PDB entry 3CD3 | X-ray diffraction, 1.98 A resolution | chains A and B

# Chain A
Protein: Proto-oncogene tyrosine-protein kinase Fes/Fps
Source organism: Homo sapiens
Notes: EC 2.7.10.2
UniProt: P07332 (FES_HUMAN); residues 448-822 here = UniProt positions 448-822
Amino-acid sequence (377 residues; numbered 446 to 822; the number before each row is that of its first residue):
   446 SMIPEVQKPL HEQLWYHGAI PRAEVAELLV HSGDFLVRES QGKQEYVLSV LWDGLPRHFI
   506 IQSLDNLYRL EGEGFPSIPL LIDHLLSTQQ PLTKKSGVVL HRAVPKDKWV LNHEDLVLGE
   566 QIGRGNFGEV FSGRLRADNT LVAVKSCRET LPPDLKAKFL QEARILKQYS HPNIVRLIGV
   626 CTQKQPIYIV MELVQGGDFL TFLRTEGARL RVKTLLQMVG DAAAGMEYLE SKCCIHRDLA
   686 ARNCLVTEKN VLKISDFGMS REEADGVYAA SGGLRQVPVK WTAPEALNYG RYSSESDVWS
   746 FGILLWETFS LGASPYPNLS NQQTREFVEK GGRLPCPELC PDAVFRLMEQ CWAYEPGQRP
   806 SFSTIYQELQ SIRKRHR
Not modelled in the structure: 486-488, 496-500, 507-510, 516-519, 538-540, 594-597, 822
Modified / non-standard residues: Tyr713 (o-phosphotyrosine; PTR)
Sequence notes: expression tag (446-447)
Small-molecule neighbours:
  - staurosporine (STU), molecule 1: His456, Glu559, Asp560, Arg581
  - staurosporine (STU), molecule 2: Trp554, Leu580, Asp583, Thr585, Arg621, Leu622, Ile623
  - staurosporine (STU), molecule 3: Ile567, Gly568, Arg569, Val575, Ala588, Lys590, Glu607, Val620, Met636, Glu637, Leu638, Val639, Gly642, Asp643, Arg687, Asn688, Leu690, Ser700, Asp701
Swiss-Prot annotation at these positions:
  - active site: Asp683 (Proton acceptor)
  - binding site (ATP): Ile567 to Val575, Lys590
  - modified residue: Tyr713 (Phosphotyrosine), Ser716 (Phosphoserine)
  - mutagenesis: Gly463 (G463V: Abolishes kinase activity), Arg483 (R483M: Abolishes pTyr binding. Abolishes association with microtubules. Abolishes autophosphorylation. Reduced kinase activity), Lys590 (K590E: Abolishes kinase activity. Fails to inhibit proliferation of melanoma cells), Met704 (M704V: Reduced autophosphorylation and strongly reduced kinase activity), Arg706 (R706Q: Negligible effect on autophosphorylation and kinase activity), Tyr713 (Y713F: Reduces kinase activity by over 90%), Val743 (V743M: Strongly reduced autophosphorylation and kinase activity), Ser759 (S759F: Reduced autophosphorylation and strongly reduced kinase activity)
What the authors report for this chain:
  - post-translational modification sites: Tyr713
  - contacts within the chain: Arg682-Tyr713, Arg706-Tyr713 (hydrogen bond), Tyr713-Ser716 (hydrogen bond)
  - mutagenesis - G463V: abolished catalytic activity
  - mutagenesis - E469K, E469K/E472K, R483M: decreased catalytic activity
  - mutagenesis - E469K/E472K/R609E, E472K: unchanged catalytic activity
  - mutagenesis - R483M: abolished binding to pTyr

# Chain B
Protein: Synthetic peptide
Amino-acid sequence (6 residues; row label = number of the first residue in the row; numbering starts at 0):
     0 XIYESL
Modified / non-standard residues: ACE (acetyl group) at position 0

# Interface between chain A and chain B
Residue-residue contacts - 23 pairs, chain A then chain B:
  Asp683(A) - Tyr2(B)  hydrogen bond
  Arg687(A) - Ile1(B)
  Arg687(A) - Tyr2(B)  hydrogen bond
  Asn688(A) - Tyr2(B)
  Leu719(A) - Leu5(B)
  Arg720(A) - Glu3(B)
  Arg720(A) - Ser4(B)
  Arg720(A) - Leu5(B)  hydrogen bond (backbone-backbone)
  Gln721(A) - Tyr2(B)
  Gln721(A) - Glu3(B)
  Val722(A) - Ile1(B)
  Val722(A) - Tyr2(B)
  Val722(A) - Glu3(B)  hydrogen bond (backbone-backbone)
  Val722(A) - Leu5(B)  hydrophobic
  Pro723(A) - Ile1(B)
  Pro723(A) - Tyr2(B)  hydrophobic
  Val724(A) - Ile1(B)  hydrogen bond (backbone-backbone)
  Val724(A) - Glu3(B)
  Trp726(A) - Ile1(B)  hydrophobic
  Asn766(A) - ACE_0(B)  hydrogen bond (side chain-backbone)
  Asn766(A) - Ile1(B)
  Asn766(A) - Glu3(B)  hydrogen bond
  Arg770(A) - Leu5(B)
Other interface residues (no listed pair), chain A (14 interface residues in all): Gly718, Leu732
Interface features reported in the paper:
  - interface residues, chain A: Asn766(A)

# Summary
14 residues of chain A face 6 of chain B across their interface, with 7 hydrogen bonds. Polar pairs include
Asp683(A)-Tyr2(B), Arg687(A)-Tyr2(B) and Asn766(A)-ACE_0(B). Ligands of chain A: 3 copies of staurosporine.
From the paper: E469K, E469K/E472K and R483M of chain A reduce catalytic activity; the interface residue
Asn766(A); 6 substitutions were tested in all.
Chain A is Proto-oncogene tyrosine-protein kinase Fes/Fps (Homo sapiens) and chain B is Synthetic peptide; the
structure, Crystal structure of phosphorylated human feline sarcoma viral oncogene homologue (v-FES) in
complex with staurosporine and ..., was determined by X-ray diffraction together with 3CBL and 3BKB from the
same study.
